5XM9 - chains B and F of the 4 polymer chains in the assembly; structure by X-ray diffraction, 3.05 A resolution.

== Chain B ==
Name: Repair DNA polymerase X
Source organism: African swine fever virus (strain Badajoz 1971 Vero-adapted)
Notes: EC 2.7.7.7
Reference sequence: P42494 (DPOLX_ASFB7); residues 1-174 here = UniProt positions 1-174
Amino-acid sequence (177 residues; each row starts with the number of its first residue; numbers below 1 keep their minus sign (Gly-2 is residue -2)):
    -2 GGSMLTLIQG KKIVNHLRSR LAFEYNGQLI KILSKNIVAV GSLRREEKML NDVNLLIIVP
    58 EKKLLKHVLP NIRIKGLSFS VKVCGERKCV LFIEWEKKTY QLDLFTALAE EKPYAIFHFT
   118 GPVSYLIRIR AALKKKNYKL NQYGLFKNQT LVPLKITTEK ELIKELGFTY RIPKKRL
Not modelled in the structure: -2 to 0
Differences from the reference sequence: expression tag (-2 to 0); engineered mutation Asn51 (Asp in P42494)

== Chain F ==
Molecule: 23-nt DNA strand
Sequence (23 nucleotides; row label = number of the first residue in the row):
     1 ACGAGAGAGA TGGGTGCGTT ACA

== Chain B / chain F interface ==
Contacting residue pairs (22):
  Val80(B) - DG5(F)  phosphate contact
  Val80(B) - DA6(F)  sugar contact
  Cys81(B) - DG5(F)  hydrogen bond to the phosphate
  Cys81(B) - DA6(F)  hydrogen bond to the phosphate
  Gly82(B) - DG5(F)  phosphate contact
  Glu83(B) - DG5(F)  hydrogen bond to the phosphate
  Arg84(B) - DA4(F)  sugar contact
  Arg84(B) - DG5(F)  hydrogen bond to the phosphate
  Lys85(B) - DG5(F)  hydrogen bond to the phosphate
  Ile124(B) - DA1(F)  base contact
  Arg127(B) - DA1(F)  hydrogen bond to the base
  Arg127(B) - DC2(F)  hydrogen bond to the sugar
  Ala128(B) - DA1(F)  sugar contact
  Lys131(B) - DC2(F)  salt bridge to the phosphate
  Lys136(B) - DC2(F)  phosphate contact
  Lys136(B) - DG3(F)  salt bridge to the phosphate
  Leu137(B) - DC2(F)  sugar contact
  Asn138(B) - DC2(F)  phosphate contact
  Asn138(B) - DG3(F)  hydrogen bond to the phosphate
  Gln139(B) - DG3(F)  hydrogen bond to the sugar
  Tyr140(B) - DG3(F)  hydrogen bond to the phosphate
  Tyr140(B) - DA4(F)  hydrogen bond to the phosphate
Also at the interface, not in a pair above, chain B (17 interface residues in all): Val120, Tyr135

== In short ==
The interface between chain B and chain F involves 17 residues on one side and 6 on the other; the contacts
include 11 hydrogen bonds and 2 salt bridges. Among the polar pairs are Arg127(B)-DA1(F), Arg127(B)-DC2(F) and
Gln139(B)-DG3(F).
Chain B is Repair DNA polymerase X (African swine fever virus (strain Badajoz 1971 Vero-adapted)) and chain F
is a 23-nt DNA strand; the structure, Crystal structure of AsfvPolX in complex with DNA enzyme, was determined
by X-ray diffraction, deposited together with 5XM8 and 5XMA.
